PDB entry 6WDV | X-ray diffraction, 2.40 A resolution | chain A

[Chain A]
Protein: Polyamine deacetylase HDAC10
From: Danio rerio
Notes: EC 3.5.1.48, 3.5.1.62
UniProt: F1QCV2 (HDA10_DANRE); numbering as in UniProt (aligned over 2-675)
Sequence (676 residues; numbered 1 to 676; the number before each row is that of its first residue):
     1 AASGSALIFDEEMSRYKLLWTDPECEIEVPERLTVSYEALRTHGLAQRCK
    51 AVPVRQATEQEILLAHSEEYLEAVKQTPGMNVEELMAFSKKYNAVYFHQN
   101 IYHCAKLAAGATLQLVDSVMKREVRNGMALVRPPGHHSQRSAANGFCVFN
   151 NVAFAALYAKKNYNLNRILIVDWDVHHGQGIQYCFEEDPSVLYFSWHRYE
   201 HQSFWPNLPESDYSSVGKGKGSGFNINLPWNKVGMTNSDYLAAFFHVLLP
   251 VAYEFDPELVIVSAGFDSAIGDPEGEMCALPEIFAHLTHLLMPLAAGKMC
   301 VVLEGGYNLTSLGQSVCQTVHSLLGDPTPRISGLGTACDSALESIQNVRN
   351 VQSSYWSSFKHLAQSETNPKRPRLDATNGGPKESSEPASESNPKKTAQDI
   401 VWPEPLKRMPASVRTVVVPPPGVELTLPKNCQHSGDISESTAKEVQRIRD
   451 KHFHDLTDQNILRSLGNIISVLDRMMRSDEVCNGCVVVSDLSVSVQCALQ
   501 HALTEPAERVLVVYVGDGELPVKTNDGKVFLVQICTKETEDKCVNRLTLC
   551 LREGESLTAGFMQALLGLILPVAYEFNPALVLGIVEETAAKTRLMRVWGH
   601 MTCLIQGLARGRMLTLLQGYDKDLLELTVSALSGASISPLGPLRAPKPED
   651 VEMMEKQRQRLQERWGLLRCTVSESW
Not modelled in the structure: 368-398, 435-436, 454-455, 590-592
Differences from the reference sequence: expression tag (1, 676); conflict Glu-24 (Ala in F1QCV2), Ala-94 (Asp in F1QCV2), Phe-154 (Ile in F1QCV2), Thr-548 (Ser in F1QCV2), Glu-586 (Gly in F1QCV2), Arg-593 (Gly in F1QCV2), Arg-596 (Thr in F1QCV2), Met-613 (Thr in F1QCV2), Pro-646 (Leu in F1QCV2)
Curated features (UniProtKB/Swiss-Prot):
  - motif: Pro-23, Cys-25, Glu-26 (Substrate specificity)
  - active site: His-137 (Proton donor/acceptor)
  - binding site (substrate): Asp-22, Tyr-307
  - binding site (Zn(2+)): Asp-174, His-176, Asp-267
  - site: Glu-274 (Substrate specificity)
  - mutagenesis: Asn-93 (N93A: No effect on steady-state kinetic parameters), Glu-274 (E274L: Affects substrate specificity, diminishing N(8)-acetyl-spermidine deacetylase activity by 20-fold and enhancing acetyl-lysine deacetylase activity by about 100-fold)
Cystine bridges: Cys-543 forms a disulfide with the same residue of a neighbouring copy of this chain
Metal / ion sites: K+ site 1: Asp-172, Asp-174, His-176, Ser-195, Trp-196; Zn2+: Asp-174, His-176, Asp-267 (together with TWM); K+ site 2: Phe-185, Asp-188, Val-191, Phe-224
Ligand contacts: TWM (4-({3-[(dimethylamino)methyl]-1H-indol-1-yl}methyl)-N-hydroxybenzamide): Pro-23, Glu-24, Ile-27, Ala-94, His-136, His-137, Gly-145, Phe-146, Asp-174, His-176, Trp-205, Asp-267, Glu-274, Gly-305, Tyr-307
From the paper describing this entry:
  - binding site for TWM: His-136, His-137, Phe-146, Trp-205, Glu-274, Tyr-307
  - contacts within the chain: His-176/Glu-274 (water-mediated contact)
  - Zn2+ coordination: His-176
  - conformationally variable residues (side-chain flip): Glu-24, Glu-274
  - specificity-determining residues: Glu-274

[Summary]
Chain A binds compound TWM. Asp-172, Asp-174, His-176, Ser-195 and Trp-196 form the K+ site 1. From UniProt:
active-site residue His-137, substrate-binding residues Asp-22 and Tyr-307, 3 Zn2+-binding residues and 2
mutagenesis sites. From the paper: a binding site for TWM at His-136, His-137 and Phe-146 among others; Zn2+
coordination by His-176.
Chain A is Polyamine deacetylase HDAC10 (Danio rerio); the structure, Crystal Structure of Danio rerio Histone
Deacetylase 10 in Complex with Dimethylaminomethylindole Phenylhydroxamate Inhibitor, was determined by X-ray
diffraction (same publication as 6WBQ, 6WDW, 6WDX and 6WDY).
